PDB entry 8JWX | electron microscopy, 3.30 A resolution | chains P and W of the 25 polymer chains in the assembly

Chain P (and W):
Molecule: Capsid protein G8P
Source organism: Enterobacteria phage M13
Notes: chain W of this document is another copy of the same molecule, construct and numbering; everything in this record applies to it too
UniProt: P69541 (CAPSD_BPM13); residues 1-50 here correspond to UniProt positions 24-73 (UniProt number = residue number + 23)
Chain sequence (50 residues; each row starts with the number of its first residue):
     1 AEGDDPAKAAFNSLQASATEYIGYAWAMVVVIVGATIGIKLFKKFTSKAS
Unresolved in the structure: 1-4

Interface between chain P and chain W:
Contacting residue pairs (9):
  Tyr21(P) with Trp26(W)
  Ile32(P) with Leu41(W), hydrophobic
  Ala35(P) with Phe45(W), hydrophobic
  Ile39(P) with Phe45(W), hydrophobic; Lys48(W); Ala49(W)
  Lys40(P) with Lys48(W)
  Lys43(P) with Lys48(W), hydrogen bond (side chain-backbone); Ala49(W)
Other interface residues (no listed pair), chain P (7 interface residues in all): Thr36
Other interface residues (no listed pair), chain W (7 interface residues in all): Lys44, Ser50

In short:
The chain P/chain W interface involves 7 residues from each chain; the contacts include 1 hydrogen bond. Its
one hydrogen-bonded contact is Lys43(P)-Lys48(W).
Both chains are Capsid protein G8P (Enterobacteria phage M13). Entry 8JWX (bottom segment of the bacteriophage
M13 mini variant) was determined by electron microscopy.
